PDB entry 7FFQ | electron microscopy, 3.50 A resolution | chains A and B of the 12 polymer chains in the assembly

[Chain A]
Name: Capsid protein
From: Venezuelan equine encephalitis virus (strain TC-83)
Notes: EC 3.4.21.90
Reference sequence: P05674 (POLS_EEVV8); residue numbers follow UniProt; this construct covers 1-275
Sequence (275 residues; each row starts with the number of its first residue):
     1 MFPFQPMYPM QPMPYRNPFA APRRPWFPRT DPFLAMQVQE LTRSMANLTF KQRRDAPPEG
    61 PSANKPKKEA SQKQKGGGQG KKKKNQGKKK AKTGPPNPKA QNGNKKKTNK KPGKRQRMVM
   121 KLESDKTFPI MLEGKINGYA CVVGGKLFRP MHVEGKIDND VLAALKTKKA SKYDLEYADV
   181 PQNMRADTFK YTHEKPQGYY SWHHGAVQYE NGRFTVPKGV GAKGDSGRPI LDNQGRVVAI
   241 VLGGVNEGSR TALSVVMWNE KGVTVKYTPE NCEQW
Disordered / not traced: 1-112
Sequence notes: engineered mutation Asn64 (Lys in P05674)
UniProt features mapped onto this chain:
  - region: Met1 to Phe33 (Necessary for nucleocapsid assembly and virus assembly), Phe33 to Lys68 (Host transcription inhibition), Ala91 to Thr127 (Binding to the viral RNA), Pro112 to Lys126 (Ribosome-binding)
  - motif: Leu41 to Leu48 (Supraphysiological nuclear export signal)
  - active site (Charge relay system): His152, Asp174, Ser226
  - site: Tyr200 (Involved in dimerization of the capsid protein), Asn233 (Involved in dimerization of the capsid protein), Trp275 (Cleavage)
  - modified residue: Thr93 (Phosphothreonine), Thr108 (Phosphothreonine), Ser124 (Phosphoserine), Thr127 (Phosphothreonine)

[Chain B]
Name: Spike glycoprotein E1
From: Venezuelan equine encephalitis virus (strain TC-83)
Reference sequence: P05674 (POLS_EEVV8); residues 1-442 here correspond to UniProt positions 813-1254 (UniProt number = residue number + 812)
Sequence (442 residues; each row starts with the number of its first residue):
     1 YEHATTMPSQ AGISYNTIVN RAGYAPLPIS ITPTKIKLIP TVNLEYVTCH YKTGMDSPAI
    61 KCCGSQECTP TYRPDEQCKV FTGVYPFMWG GAYCFCDTEN TQVSKAYVMK SDDCLADHAE
   121 AYKAHTASVQ AFLNITVGEH SIVTTVYVNG ETPVNFNGVK ITAGPLSTAW TPFDRKIVQY
   181 AGEIYNYDFP EYGAGQPGAF GDIQSRTVSS SDLYANTNLV LQRPKAGAIH VPYTQAPSGF
   241 EQWKKDKAPS LKFTAPFGCE IYTNPIRAEN CAVGSIPLAF DIPDALFTRV SETPTLSAAE
   301 CTLNECVYSS DFGGIATVKY SASKSGKCAV HVPSGTATLK EAAVELTEQG SATIHFSTAN
   361 IHPEFRLQIC TSYVTCKGDC HPPKDHIVTH PQYHAQTFTA AVSKTAWTWL TSLLGGSAVI
   421 IIIGLVLATI VAMYVLTNQK HN
Cystine bridges: Cys49-Cys114, Cys62-Cys94, Cys63-Cys96, Cys259-Cys271, Cys301-Cys376, Cys306-Cys380, Cys328-Cys370
UniProt features mapped onto this chain:
  - region: Val84 to Thr101 (E1 fusion peptide loop)
  - glycosylation: Asn134 (N-linked (GlcNAc...) asparagine)

[Chain A / chain B interface]
Residue-residue contacts - 5 pairs, chain A then chain B:
  Lys172(A) - Val435(B)
  Lys172(A) - Gln439(B)
  Tyr173(A) - Gln439(B)  hydrogen bond
  Met257(A) - Asn442(B)
  Asn259(A) - His441(B)
Other interface residues (no listed pair), chain A (6 interface residues in all): Gly212, Val263
Other interface residues (no listed pair), chain B (5 interface residues in all): Asn438

[Summary]
Chain A and chain B form an interface of 6 and 5 residues respectively; the contacts include 1 hydrogen bond.
Its one hydrogen-bonded contact is Tyr173(A)-Gln439(B). UniProt lists 3 active-site residues on chain A.
Chain A is Capsid protein and chain B is Spike glycoprotein E1, both from Venezuelan equine encephalitis virus
(strain TC-83); the structure, Cryo-EM structure of VEEV VLP at the 2-fold axes, was determined by electron
microscopy together with 7FFE, 7FFF, 7FFL, 7FFN and 7FFO from the same study.
